Entry 7E5R (electron microscopy, 3.60 A resolution); this record covers chains N and B of the 21 polymer chains in the assembly.

[Chain N]
Name: H014 heavy chain
Source organism: Homo sapiens
Sequence (223 residues; numbered 1 to 223; the number before each row is that of its first residue):
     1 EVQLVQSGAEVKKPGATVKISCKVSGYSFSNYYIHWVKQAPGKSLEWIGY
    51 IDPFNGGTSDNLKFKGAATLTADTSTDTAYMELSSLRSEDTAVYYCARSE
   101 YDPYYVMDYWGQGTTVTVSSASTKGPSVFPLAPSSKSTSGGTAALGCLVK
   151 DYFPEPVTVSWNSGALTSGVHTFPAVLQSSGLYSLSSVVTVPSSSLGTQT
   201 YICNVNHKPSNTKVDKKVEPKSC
Disordered / not traced: 1-2, 123-223
Disulfide bonds: Cys22-Cys96

[Chain B]
Name: Spike glycoprotein
Source organism: Severe acute respiratory syndrome coronavirus 2
Reference sequence: P0DTC2 (SPIKE_SARS2); residues 1-1208 here = UniProt positions 1-1208
Sequence (1281 residues; each row starts with the number of its first residue):
     1 MFVFLVLLPLVSSQCVNLTTRTQLPPAYTNSFTRGVYYPDKVFRSSVLHS
    51 TQDLFLPFFSNVTWFHAIHVSGTNGTKRFDNPVLPFNDGVYFASTEKSNI
   101 IRGWIFGTTLDSKTQSLLIVNNATNVVIKVCEFQFCNDPFLGVYYHKNNK
   151 SWMESEFRVYSSANNCTFEYVSQPFLMDLEGKQGNFKNLREFVFKNIDGY
   201 FKIYSKHTPINLVRDLPQGFSALEPLVDLPIGINITRFQTLLALHRSYLT
   251 PGDSSSGWTAGAAAYYVGYLQPRTFLLKYNENGTITDAVDCALDPLSETK
   301 CTLKSFTVEKGIYQTSNFRVQPTESIVRFPNITNLCPFGEVFNATRFASV
   351 YAWNRKRISNCVADYSVLYNSASFSTFKCYGVSPTKLNDLCFTNVYADSF
   401 VIRGDEVRQIAPGQTGKIADYNYKLPDDFTGCVIAWNSNNLDSKVGGNYN
   451 YLYRLFRKSNLKPFERDISTEIYQAGSTPCNGVEGFNCYFPLQSYGFQPT
   501 NGVGYQPYRVVVLSFELLHAPATVCGPKKSTNLVKNKCVNFNFNGLTGTG
   551 VLTESNKKFLPFQQFGRDIADTTDAVRDPQTLEILDITPCSFGGVSVITP
   601 GTNTSNQVAVLYQDVNCTEVPVAIHADQLTPTWRVYSTGSNVFQTRAGCL
   651 IGAEHVNNSYECDIPIGAGICASYQTQTNSPGSASSVASQSIIAYTMSLG
   701 AENSVAYSNNSIAIPTNFTISVTTEILPVSMTKTSVDCTMYICGDSTECS
   751 NLLLQYGSFCTQLNRALTGIAVEQDKNTQEVFAQVKQIYKTPPIKDFGGF
   801 NFSQILPDPSKPSKRSFIEDLLFNKVTLADAGFIKQYGDCLGDIAARDLI
   851 CAQKFNGLTVLPPLLTDEMIAQYTSALLAGTITSGWTFGAGAALQIPFAM
   901 QMAYRFNGIGVTQNVLYENQKLIANQFNSAIGKIQDSLSSTASALGKLQD
   951 VVNQNAQALNTLVKQLSSNFGAISSVLNDILSRLDPPEAEVQIDRLITGR
  1001 LQSLQTYVTQQLIRAAEIRASANLAATKMSECVLGQSKRVDFCGKGYHLM
  1051 SFPQSAPHGVVFLHVTYVPAQEKNFTTAPAICHDGKAHFPREGVFVSNGT
  1101 HWFVTQRNFYEPQIITTDNTFVSGNCDVVIGIVNNTVYDPLQPELDSFKE
  1151 ELDKYFKNHTSPDVDLGDISGINASVVNIQKEIDRLNEVAKNLNESLIDL
  1201 QELGKYEQGGRGSGYIPEAPRDGQAYVRKDGEWVLLSTFLGRSLEVLFQG
  1251 PGWSHPQFEKGGGSGGGSGGSSAWSHPQFEK
Disordered / not traced: 1-13, 252-255, 621-640, 677-688, 828-853, 1148-1281
Sequence notes: engineered mutation Gly682 (Arg in P0DTC2), Ser683 (Arg in P0DTC2), Ser685 (Arg in P0DTC2), Pro986 (Lys in P0DTC2), Pro987 (Val in P0DTC2); expression tag (1209-1281)
Swiss-Prot annotation at these positions:
  - region: Asn280 to Cys301 (Putative superantigen), Arg403 to Asp405 (Integrin-binding motif), Asn448 to Phe456 (Immunodominant HLA epitope recognized by the CD8+), Pro681, Ala684 (Putative superantigen), Ser816 to Tyr837 (Fusion peptide 1), Lys835 to Phe855 (Fusion peptide 2), Asp1163 to Glu1202 (Heptad repeat 2)
  - site: Arg815, Ser816 (Cleavage)
  - glycosylation: Asn17 (N-linked (GlcNAc...) (complex) asparagine), Asn61 (N-linked (GlcNAc...) (hybrid) asparagine), Asn74 (N-linked (GlcNAc...) (complex) asparagine), Asn122 (N-linked (GlcNAc...) (hybrid) asparagine), Asn149 (N-linked (GlcNAc...) (complex) asparagine), Asn165 (N-linked (GlcNAc...) (complex) asparagine), Asn234 (N-linked (GlcNAc...) (high mannose) asparagine), Asn282 (N-linked (GlcNAc...) (complex) asparagine), Thr323 (O-linked (GalNAc) threonine), Ser325 (O-linked (HexNAc...) serine), Asn331 (N-linked (GlcNAc...) (complex) asparagine), Asn343 (N-linked (GlcNAc...) (complex) asparagine), Asn603 (N-linked (GlcNAc...) (hybrid) asparagine), Asn616 (N-linked (GlcNAc...) (complex) asparagine), Asn657 (N-linked (GlcNAc...) (complex) asparagine), Thr676 (O-linked (GlcNAc...) threonine), Thr678 (O-linked (GlcNAc...) threonine), Asn709 (N-linked (GlcNAc...) (high mannose) asparagine), Asn717 (N-linked (GlcNAc...) (hybrid) asparagine), Asn801 (N-linked (GlcNAc...) (hybrid) asparagine) and 6 more in UniProt
  - natural variant: Leu5 (L5F: In strain: Iota/B.1.526), Ser13 (S13I: In strain: Epsilon/B.1.427/B.1.429), Leu18 (L18F: In strain: Beta/B.1.351, Gamma/P.1 and 1 more), Thr19 (T19I: In strain: Omicron/BQ.1.1, Omicron/XBB.1.5 and 1 more; T19R: In strain: Delta/B.1.617.2, Omicron/BA.2 and 4 more), Thr20 (T20N: In strain: Gamma/P.1), Leu24 to Ala27 (sequence variant, change not given here; In strain: Omicron/BA.2, Omicron/BA.2.12.1 and 6 more), Pro26 (P26S: In strain: Gamma/P.1), Gln52 (Q52H: In strain: Omicron/EG.5.1), Ala67 (A67V: In strain: Eta/B.1.525, Omicron/BA.1), His69 to Val70 (deletion: In strain: Alpha/B.1.1.7, Eta/B.1.525 and 5 more), Gly75 (G75V: In strain: Lambda/C.37), Thr76 (T76I: In strain: Lambda/C.37), 82 further natural variant entries in UniProt
  - mutagenesis: His69 to Val70 (Increased incorporation of cleaved spike into virions), Asn121 (N121Q: Partial loss of biliverdin affinity), Arg190 (R190K: Partial loss of biliverdin affinity), Asn234 (N234Q: Increased resistance to neutralizing antibodies), Asn331 (N331Q: Reduced viral infectivity), Asn343 (N343Q: Reduced viral infectivity), Leu452 (L452R: Increased resistance to neutralizing antibodies. Decreases HLA binding to NF9 epitope. Increased binding affinity to human ACE2), Tyr453 (Y453F: Decreased HLA binding to NF9 epitope. Increased binding affinity to human ACE2), Ala475 (A475V: Increased resistance to neutralizing antibodies), Val483 (V483A: Increased resistance to neutralizing antibodies), Glu484 (E484D: Increased replication in human TMEM106B overexpressing cells), Phe490 (F490L: Increased resistance to neutralizing antibodies and human covalescent sera neutralization), 12 further mutagenesis entries in UniProt
Disulfide bonds: Cys15-Cys136, Cys131-Cys166, Cys291-Cys301, Cys336-Cys361, Cys379-Cys432, Cys480-Cys488, Cys538-Cys590, Cys617-Cys649, Cys662-Cys671, Cys738-Cys760, Cys743-Cys749, Cys1082-Cys1126
Covalent attachments: N-acetylglucosamine (NAG) linked to Asn234, Asn717, Asn801, Asn1098, Asn1134
Reported in the primary citation:
  - mutagenesis - R246I: decreased binding to FC05

[Chain N / chain B interface]
Contacting residue pairs (18; chain N residue first):
  Tyr33(N) - Lys378(B)  hydrogen bond
  Tyr50(N) - Lys378(B)
  Asn55(N) - Tyr380(B)
  Gly56(N) - Cys379(B)
  Gly56(N) - Tyr380(B)
  Gly57(N) - Lys378(B)
  Thr58(N) - Pro384(B)
  Ser59(N) - Phe377(B)  hydrogen bond (side chain-backbone)
  Ser59(N) - Lys378(B)
  Leu62(N) - Thr385(B)
  Lys65(N) - Thr385(B)
  Tyr101(N) - Gln414(B)  hydrogen bond
  Asp102(N) - Gly404(B)
  Asp102(N) - Arg408(B)  salt bridge
  Pro103(N) - Tyr508(B)
  Tyr104(N) - Arg408(B)
  Tyr104(N) - Val503(B)  hydrophobic
  Tyr104(N) - Gly504(B)  hydrogen bond (side chain-backbone)
Interface residues without a listed pair, chain N (16 interface residues in all): Phe54, Ala67, Tyr105
Interface residues without a listed pair, chain B (19 interface residues in all): Tyr369, Thr376, Ser383, Lys386, Val407, Ala411, Pro412

[Overview]
Chain N and chain B form an interface of 16 and 19 residues respectively, with 4 hydrogen bonds and 1 salt
bridge. Polar pairs include Asp102(N)-Arg408(B), Tyr33(N)-Lys378(B) and Ser59(N)-Phe377(B). Covalently linked
N-acetylglucosamine: at Asn234(B), Asn717(B), Asn801(B), Asn1098(B) and Asn1134(B). The paper reports that
R246I of chain B reduces binding to FC05.
Here chain N is H014 heavy chain (Homo sapiens) and chain B is Spike glycoprotein (Severe acute respiratory
syndrome coronavirus 2). Entry 7E5R (SARS-CoV-2 S trimer with three-antibody cocktail complex) was determined
by electron microscopy together with 7E5S from the same study.
